Entry 9CTJ (electron microscopy, 3.74 A resolution); this record covers chains A and E of the 7 polymer chains in the assembly.

[Chain A]
Molecule: Gamma-aminobutyric acid receptor subunit beta-2
From: Homo sapiens
UniProtKB: P47870 (GBRB2_HUMAN); residues 1-488 here correspond to UniProt positions 25-512 (UniProt number = residue number + 24)
Chain sequence (488 residues; numbered 1 to 488; the number before each row is that of its first residue):
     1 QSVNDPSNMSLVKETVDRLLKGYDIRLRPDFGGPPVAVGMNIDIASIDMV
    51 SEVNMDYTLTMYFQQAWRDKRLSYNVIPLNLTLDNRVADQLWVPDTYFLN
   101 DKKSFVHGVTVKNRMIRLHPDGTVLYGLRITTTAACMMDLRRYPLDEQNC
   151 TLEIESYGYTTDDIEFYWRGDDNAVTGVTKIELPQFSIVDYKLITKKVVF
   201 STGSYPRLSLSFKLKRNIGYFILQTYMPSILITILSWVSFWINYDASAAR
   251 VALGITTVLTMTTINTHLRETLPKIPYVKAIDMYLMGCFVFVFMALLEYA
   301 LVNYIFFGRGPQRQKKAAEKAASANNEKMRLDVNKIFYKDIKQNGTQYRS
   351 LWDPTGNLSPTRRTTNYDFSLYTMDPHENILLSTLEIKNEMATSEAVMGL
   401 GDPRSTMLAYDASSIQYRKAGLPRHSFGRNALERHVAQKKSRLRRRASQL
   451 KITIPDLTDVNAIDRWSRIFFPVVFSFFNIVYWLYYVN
Unresolved in the structure: 1-7, 310-459, 488
Cystine bridges: Cys136-Cys150
Covalent attachments: N-acetylglucosamine (NAG) linked to Asn80, Asn149
Swiss-Prot annotation at these positions:
  - binding site (histamine): Tyr97, Ser156, Tyr157, Thr202
  - binding site (4-aminobutanoate): Tyr157, Thr202
  - modified residue: Tyr417 (Phosphotyrosine)
  - glycosylation (N-linked (GlcNAc...) asparagine): Asn8, Asn80, Asn149

[Chain E]
Molecule: Gamma-aminobutyric acid receptor subunit gamma-2
From: Homo sapiens
UniProtKB: P18507 (GBRG2_HUMAN); residues 1-436 here correspond to UniProt positions 40-475 (UniProt number = residue number + 39)
Chain sequence (436 residues; each row starts with the number of its first residue):
     1 QKSDDDYEDYASNKTWVLTPKVPEGDVTVILNNLLEGYDNKLRPDIGVKP
    51 TLIHTDMYVNSIGPVNAINMEYTIDIFFAQTWYDRRLKFNSTIKVLRLNS
   101 NMVGKIWIPDTFFRNSKKADAHWITTPNRMLRIWNDGRVLYTLRLTIDAE
   151 CQLQLHNFPMDEHSCPLEFSSYGYPREEIVYQWKRSSVEVGDTRSWRLYQ
   201 FSFVGLRNTTEVVKTTSGDYVVMSVYFDLSRRMGYFTIQTYIPCTLIVVL
   251 SWVSFWINKDAVPARTSLGITTVLTMTTLSTIARKSLPKVSYVTAMDLFV
   301 SVCFIFVFSALVEYGTLHYFVSNRKPSKDKDKKKKNPLLRMFSFKAPTID
   351 IRPRSATIQMNNATHLQERDEEYGYECLDGKDCASFFCCFEDCRTGAWRH
   401 GRIHIRIAKMDSYARIFFPTAFCLFNLVYWVSYLYL
Unresolved in the structure: 1-24, 233-436
Cystine bridges: Cys151-Cys165
Covalent attachments: N-acetylglucosamine (NAG) linked to Asn208
Swiss-Prot annotation at these positions:
  - region: Arg394 to Asp411 (Interaction with GABARAP)
  - glycosylation (N-linked (GlcNAc...) asparagine): Asn13, Asn90, Asn208

[Interface between chain A and chain E]
Residue-residue contacts (45; chain A residue first):
  Asn8(A) - Gly47(E)  hydrogen bond (side chain-backbone)
  Met9(A) - Ile46(E)  hydrophobic
  Val12(A) - Leu42(E)
  Val12(A) - Ile46(E)  hydrophobic
  Lys13(A) - Gly37(E)
  Lys13(A) - Asp39(E)  salt bridge
  Asp43(A) - Thr216(E)
  Tyr62(A) - Phe112(E)
  Tyr62(A) - Tyr172(E)
  Thr82(A) - Gly173(E)
  Thr82(A) - Tyr174(E)
  Thr82(A) - Glu178(E)  hydrogen bond
  Leu83(A) - Lys41(E)
  Leu83(A) - Leu42(E)  hydrophobic
  Leu83(A) - Tyr174(E)
  Asp84(A) - Asn40(E)
  Asp84(A) - Lys41(E)  hydrogen bond (backbone-backbone)
  Asp84(A) - Tyr174(E)
  Arg86(A) - Asn40(E)
  Arg86(A) - Gly104(E)  hydrogen bond (side chain-backbone)
  Arg86(A) - Ile106(E)
  Val87(A) - Lys41(E)
  Gln90(A) - Lys41(E)
  His107(A) - Lys117(E)
  Val109(A) - Thr111(E)
  Val109(A) - Phe112(E)
  Val109(A) - Ala119(E)
  Val109(A) - Asp120(E)
  Val109(A) - Leu145(E)  hydrophobic
  Thr110(A) - Thr111(E)  hydrogen bond (side chain-backbone)
  Thr110(A) - Leu145(E)
  Val111(A) - Asp110(E)
  Asn113(A) - Phe112(E)
  Arg114(A) - Tyr172(E)
  Met115(A) - Tyr172(E)  hydrophobic
  Met115(A) - Gly173(E)
  Arg117(A) - Gly173(E)  hydrogen bond (side chain-backbone)
  Arg117(A) - Ser217(E)  hydrogen bond (side chain-backbone)
  Arg117(A) - Tyr220(E)  hydrogen bond
  Gly127(A) - Tyr172(E)
  Leu128(A) - Tyr172(E)
  Arg129(A) - Phe112(E)
  Arg129(A) - Phe113(E)
  Arg129(A) - Ser116(E)  hydrogen bond (side chain-backbone)
  Arg129(A) - Tyr172(E)  hydrogen bond (backbone-side chain)
Other interface residues (no listed pair), chain A (29 interface residues in all): Val16, Leu20, Asn41, Gln64, Phe105, Leu125
Other interface residues (no listed pair), chain E (33 interface residues in all): Arg43, Ile108, Pro109, Arg114, Ala121, Arg129, Leu143, Pro175

[In short]
29 residues of chain A and 33 residues of chain E are in contact, with 10 hydrogen bonds and 1 salt bridge.
Among the polar pairs are Lys13(A)-Asp39(E), Asn8(A)-Gly47(E) and Thr82(A)-Glu178(E). N-acetylglucosamine is
covalently linked to Asn80(A) and Asn149(A). N-acetylglucosamine is covalently linked to Asn208(E).
Chain A is Gamma-aminobutyric acid receptor subunit beta-2 and chain E is Gamma-aminobutyric acid receptor
subunit gamma-2, both from Homo sapiens; the structure, Native human GABAA receptor of
beta2-alpha1-beta3-alpha2-gamma2 assembly, was determined by electron microscopy (same publication as 9CRS,
9CRV, 9CSB, 9CT0, 9CTP, 9CTV and 6 further entries).
